Entry 9CKV (electron microscopy, 3.19 A resolution); this record covers chains B and C of the 3 polymer chains in the assembly.

# Chain B
Protein: Integrin beta-1
Source organism: Homo sapiens
Reference sequence: P05556 (ITB1_HUMAN); residues -19 to 708 here correspond to UniProt positions 1-728 (UniProt number = residue number + 20)
Chain sequence (738 residues; numbered -19 to 718; the number before each row is that of its first residue; numbers below 1 keep their minus sign (Met-19 is residue -19)):
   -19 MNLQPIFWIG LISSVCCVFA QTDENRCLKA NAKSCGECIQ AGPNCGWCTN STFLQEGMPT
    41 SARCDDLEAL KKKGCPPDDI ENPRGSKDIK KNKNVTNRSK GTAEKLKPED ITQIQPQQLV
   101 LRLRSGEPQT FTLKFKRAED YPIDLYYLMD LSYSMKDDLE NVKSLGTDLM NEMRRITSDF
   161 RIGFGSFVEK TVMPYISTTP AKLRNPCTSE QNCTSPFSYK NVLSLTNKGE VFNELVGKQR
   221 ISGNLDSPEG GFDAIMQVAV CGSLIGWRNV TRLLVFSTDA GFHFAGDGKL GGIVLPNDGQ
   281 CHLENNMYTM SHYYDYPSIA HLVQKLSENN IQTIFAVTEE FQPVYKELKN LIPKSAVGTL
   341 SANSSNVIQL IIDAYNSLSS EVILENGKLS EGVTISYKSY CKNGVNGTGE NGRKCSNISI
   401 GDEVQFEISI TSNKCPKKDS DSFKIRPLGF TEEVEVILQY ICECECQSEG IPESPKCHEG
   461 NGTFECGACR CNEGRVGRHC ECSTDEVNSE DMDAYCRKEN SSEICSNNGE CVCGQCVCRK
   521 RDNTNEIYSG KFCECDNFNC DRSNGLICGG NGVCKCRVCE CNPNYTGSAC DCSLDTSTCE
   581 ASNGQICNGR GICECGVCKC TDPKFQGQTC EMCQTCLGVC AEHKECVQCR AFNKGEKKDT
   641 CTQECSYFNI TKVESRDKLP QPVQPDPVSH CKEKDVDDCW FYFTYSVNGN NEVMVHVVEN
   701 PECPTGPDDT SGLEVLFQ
Disordered / not traced: -19 to 62, 76-93, 442-718
Disulfide bonds: Cys187-Cys193, Cys241-Cys281, Cys381-Cys395
Covalent attachments: N-acetylglucosamine (NAG) linked to Asn343, Asn386, Asn397
Sequence notes: expression tag (709-718)
Bound ions: Mn2+ site 1: Ser132, Ser134, Glu229 (shared with Asp10(C) of chain C); Mn2+ site 2: Ser134, Asp137, Asp138, Asp259; Mn2+ site 3: Glu169, Asn224, Asp226, Pro228, Glu229

# Chain C
Protein: NeoNectin
Source organism: synthetic construct
Chain sequence (97 residues; numbered -20 to 76; the number before each row is that of its first residue; numbers below 1 keep their minus sign (Met-20 is residue -20)):
   -20 MGLNDIFEAQ KIEWHEGGSG GSELIIHGRG DFPSSELERL RERFERLGIK VRVDHKVLTL
    40 IGISEEEAER LARELRKRGI WVEIRKGGSL EHHHHHH
Disordered / not traced: -20 to 0, 66-76
Bound ions: Mn2+: Asp10 (shared with Ser132(B), Ser134(B), Glu229(B) of chain B)
What the authors report for this chain:
  - Mn2+ coordination: Asp10

# Chain B / chain C interface
Pairs across the interface (17; chain B residue first):
  Ser132(B) with Asp10(C), hydrogen bond
  Tyr133(B) with Asp10(C), hydrogen bond (backbone-side chain); Phe11(C), hydrophobic; Pro12(C)
  Ser134(B) with Asp10(C), hydrogen bond
  Asp137(B) with Pro12(C); Ser14(C)
  Thr188(B) with Arg57(C); Gly58(C)
  Ser189(B) with Lys56(C)
  Asn224(B) with Asp10(C), hydrogen bond (backbone-side chain)
  Leu225(B) with Gly9(C); Asp10(C)
  Asp226(B) with Asp10(C)
  Ser227(B) with Gly9(C); Asp10(C)
  Glu229(B) with Asp10(C)
Interface residues without a listed pair, chain B (13 interface residues in all): Lys136, Gly223
Interface residues without a listed pair, chain C (9 interface residues in all): Glu15
The authors on this interface:
  - interface residues, chain C: Asp10(C)

# In short
13 residues of chain B and 9 residues of chain C are in contact, with 4 hydrogen bonds. Polar contacts include
Ser132(B)-Asp10(C), Tyr133(B)-Asp10(C) and Ser134(B)-Asp10(C). N-acetylglucosamine is covalently linked to
Asn343(B), Asn386(B) and Asn397(B). Ser132(B), Ser134(B), Glu229(B) and Asp10(C) form the Mn2+ site. The paper
reports the interface residue Asp10(C); Mn2+ coordination by Asp10(C).
Here chain B is Integrin beta-1 (Homo sapiens) and chain C is NeoNectin (synthetic construct). Entry 9CKV
(Cryo-EM structure of alpha5beta1 integrin in complex with NeoNectin) was determined by electron microscopy
together with 9DIA and 9EF2 from the same study.
